Entry 6F6Z (X-ray diffraction, 2.13 A resolution); this record covers chains A and B.

== Chain A (and B) ==
Protein: Thymidylate synthase
Organism: Mus musculus
Notes: EC 2.1.1.45; chain B of this document is another copy of the same molecule, construct and numbering; everything in this record applies to it too
UniProtKB: P07607 (TYSY_MOUSE); residues 1-307 here = UniProt positions 1-307
Chain sequence (307 residues; row label = number of the first residue in the row):
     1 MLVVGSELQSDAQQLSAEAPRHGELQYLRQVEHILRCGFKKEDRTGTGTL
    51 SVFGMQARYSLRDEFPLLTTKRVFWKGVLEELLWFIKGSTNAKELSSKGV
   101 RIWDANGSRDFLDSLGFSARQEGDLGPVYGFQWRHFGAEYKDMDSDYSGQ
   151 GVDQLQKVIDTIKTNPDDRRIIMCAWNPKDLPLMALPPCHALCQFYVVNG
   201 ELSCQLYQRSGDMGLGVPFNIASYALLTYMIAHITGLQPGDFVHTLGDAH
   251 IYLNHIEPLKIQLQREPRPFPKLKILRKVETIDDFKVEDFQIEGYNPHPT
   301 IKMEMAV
Disordered / not traced: 1-20
Small-molecule neighbours:
  - NOH (2'-deoxy-N-hydroxycytidine 5'-(dihydrogen phosphate)): Arg44, Trp103, Tyr129, Leu186, Cys189, His190, Gln208, Arg209, Ser210, Gly211, Asp212, Gly216, Val217, Asn220, His250, Tyr252
  - TGQ ((2S)-2-[[4-[[(6R)-2-azanyl-4-oxidanylidene-5,6,7,8-tetrahydro-1H-pteridin-6-yl]methyl-methyl-amino]phenyl]carbonylamino]pentanedioic acid): Phe74, Glu81, Ile102, Trp103, Asn106, Asp212, Leu215, Gly216, Phe219, Asn220, Tyr252, Met305, Ala306
Curated features (UniProtKB/Swiss-Prot):
  - active site: Cys189 (Nucleophile)
  - binding site (dUMP): Arg44, Arg169, Arg170, Cys189, His190, Arg209 to Asp212, Asn220, His250 to Tyr252
  - binding site ((6R)-5,10-methylene-5,6,7,8-tetrahydrofolate): Asp212, Ala306
  - modified residue: Ser108 (Phosphoserine)
  - cross-link (Glycyl lysine isopeptide (Lys-Gly)): Lys286 (interchain with G-Cter in SUMO2), Lys302 (interchain with G-Cter in SUMO2)
From the paper describing this entry:
  - binding site for NOH: Tyr129, Cys189, His190
  - binding site for TGQ: Phe219, Asn220
  - specificity-determining residues: Asn220 (citing earlier work)
  - catalytic residues: Cys189

== Interface between chain A and chain B ==
Residue-residue contacts (99; chain A residue first):
  Phe39(A) - Val198(B)  hydrophobic
  Lys40(A) - Val198(B)
  Lys41(A) - Asp167(B)  hydrogen bond (side chain-backbone)
  Lys41(A) - Tyr196(B)
  Lys41(A) - Val197(B)
  Glu42(A) - Asp167(B)
  Asp43(A) - Arg169(B)  salt bridge
  Arg44(A) - Arg170(B)
  Ser51(A) - Tyr196(B)  hydrogen bond
  Phe53(A) - Arg58(B)  hydrogen bond (backbone-side chain)
  Phe53(A) - Gln194(B)
  Phe53(A) - Tyr196(B)  hydrophobic
  Phe53(A) - Ser203(B)
  Phe53(A) - Cys204(B)
  Phe53(A) - Gln205(B)
  Phe53(A) - Val243(B)
  Gly54(A) - Gln56(B)
  Gly54(A) - Arg58(B)  hydrogen bond (backbone-side chain)
  Gly54(A) - Gln205(B)
  Met55(A) - Gln56(B)  hydrogen bond (backbone-side chain)
  Gln56(A) - Gly54(B)
  Gln56(A) - Met55(B)  hydrogen bond (side chain-backbone)
  Gln56(A) - Gln56(B)  hydrogen bond (side chain-backbone)
  Gln56(A) - Thr245(B)
  Arg58(A) - Phe53(B)  hydrogen bond (side chain-backbone)
  Arg58(A) - Gly54(B)  hydrogen bond (side chain-backbone)
  Phe136(A) - Asn177(B)
  Phe136(A) - Pro178(B)
  Val152(A) - Pro178(B)
  Gln154(A) - Pro178(B)
  Asp167(A) - Lys41(B)  hydrogen bond (backbone-side chain)
  Asp167(A) - Glu42(B)
  Arg169(A) - Lys41(B)
  Arg169(A) - Asp43(B)  salt bridge
  Arg169(A) - Thr49(B)
  Arg169(A) - Arg209(B)  hydrogen bond (backbone-side chain)
  Arg169(A) - Ser210(B)  hydrogen bond
  Arg169(A) - Asp248(B)
  Arg169(A) - His250(B)  hydrogen bond
  Arg169(A) - Tyr252(B)  hydrogen bond
  Arg170(A) - Arg44(B)
  Arg170(A) - Trp176(B)
  Arg170(A) - Leu186(B)
  Arg170(A) - Pro187(B)
  Arg170(A) - Arg209(B)
  Ile172(A) - Trp176(B)
  Ile172(A) - Arg209(B)
  Cys174(A) - Cys174(B)  hydrophobic
  Cys174(A) - Trp176(B)
  Trp176(A) - Arg170(B)
  Trp176(A) - Ile172(B)
  Trp176(A) - Cys174(B)
  Asn177(A) - Phe136(B)
  Pro178(A) - Phe136(B)
  Pro178(A) - Gln154(B)
  Leu186(A) - Arg170(B)
  Pro187(A) - Arg170(B)
  Ala191(A) - Leu192(B)  hydrophobic
  Leu192(A) - Ala191(B)  hydrophobic
  Leu192(A) - Leu192(B)  hydrophobic
  Gln194(A) - Phe53(B)
  Gln194(A) - Tyr207(B)  hydrogen bond
  Gln194(A) - Arg209(B)  hydrogen bond (side chain-backbone)
  Gln194(A) - Gly247(B)
  Tyr196(A) - Lys41(B)
  Tyr196(A) - Ser51(B)  hydrogen bond
  Tyr196(A) - Phe53(B)  hydrophobic
  Tyr196(A) - Asp248(B)
  Val197(A) - Lys41(B)
  Val198(A) - Phe39(B)  hydrophobic
  Val198(A) - Lys40(B)
  Ser203(A) - Phe53(B)
  Cys204(A) - Phe53(B)
  Gln205(A) - Phe53(B)
  Gln205(A) - Gly54(B)
  Gln205(A) - Tyr207(B)  hydrogen bond
  Gln205(A) - Thr245(B)
  Gln205(A) - Leu246(B)  hydrogen bond (side chain-backbone)
  Gln205(A) - Gly247(B)
  Tyr207(A) - Leu192(B)  hydrophobic
  Tyr207(A) - Gln194(B)  hydrogen bond
  Tyr207(A) - Gln205(B)  hydrogen bond
  Tyr207(A) - Tyr207(B)  hydrophobic
  Arg209(A) - Arg169(B)  hydrogen bond (side chain-backbone)
  Arg209(A) - Arg170(B)
  Arg209(A) - Ile172(B)
  Arg209(A) - Gln194(B)  hydrogen bond (backbone-side chain)
  Ser210(A) - Arg169(B)  hydrogen bond
  Val243(A) - Phe53(B)
  Thr245(A) - Gln56(B)
  Thr245(A) - Gln205(B)
  Thr245(A) - Thr245(B)
  Leu246(A) - Gln205(B)  hydrogen bond (backbone-side chain)
  Gly247(A) - Gln194(B)
  Gly247(A) - Gln205(B)
  Asp248(A) - Arg169(B)
  Asp248(A) - Tyr196(B)
  His250(A) - Arg169(B)  hydrogen bond
  Tyr252(A) - Arg169(B)  hydrogen bond
Also at the interface, not in a pair above, chain A (49 interface residues in all): Thr49, Val52, Lys179, Phe195, Asn199
Also at the interface, not in a pair above, chain B (49 interface residues in all): Val52, Gly137, Val152, Lys179, Asn199

== Overview ==
The chain A/chain B interface involves 49 residues from each chain; the contacts include 27 hydrogen bonds and
2 salt bridges. Polar contacts include Asp43(A)-Arg169(B), Lys41(A)-Asp167(B) and Ser51(A)-Tyr196(B). Ligands
of chain A: compound NOH and compound TGQ. The paper reports the catalytic residue Cys189(A); a binding site
for NOH at Tyr129(A), Cys189(A) and His190(A).
Chain A and chain B are both Thymidylate synthase (Mus musculus); the structure, Mouse Thymidylate Synthase
Cocrystallized with N(4)OHdCMP and Soaked in Methylenetetrahydrofolate, was determined by X-ray diffraction,
deposited together with 5M4Z.
